PDB entry 3JC6 | electron microscopy, 3.70 A resolution | chains 2 and 5 of the 11 polymer chains in the assembly

== Chain 2 ==
Protein: DNA replication licensing factor MCM2
Source organism: Saccharomyces cerevisiae
Notes: EC 3.6.4.12
Reference sequence: P29469 (MCM2_YEAST); residues 1-868 here = UniProt positions 1-868
Chain sequence (868 residues; numbered 1 to 868; the number before each row is that of its first residue):
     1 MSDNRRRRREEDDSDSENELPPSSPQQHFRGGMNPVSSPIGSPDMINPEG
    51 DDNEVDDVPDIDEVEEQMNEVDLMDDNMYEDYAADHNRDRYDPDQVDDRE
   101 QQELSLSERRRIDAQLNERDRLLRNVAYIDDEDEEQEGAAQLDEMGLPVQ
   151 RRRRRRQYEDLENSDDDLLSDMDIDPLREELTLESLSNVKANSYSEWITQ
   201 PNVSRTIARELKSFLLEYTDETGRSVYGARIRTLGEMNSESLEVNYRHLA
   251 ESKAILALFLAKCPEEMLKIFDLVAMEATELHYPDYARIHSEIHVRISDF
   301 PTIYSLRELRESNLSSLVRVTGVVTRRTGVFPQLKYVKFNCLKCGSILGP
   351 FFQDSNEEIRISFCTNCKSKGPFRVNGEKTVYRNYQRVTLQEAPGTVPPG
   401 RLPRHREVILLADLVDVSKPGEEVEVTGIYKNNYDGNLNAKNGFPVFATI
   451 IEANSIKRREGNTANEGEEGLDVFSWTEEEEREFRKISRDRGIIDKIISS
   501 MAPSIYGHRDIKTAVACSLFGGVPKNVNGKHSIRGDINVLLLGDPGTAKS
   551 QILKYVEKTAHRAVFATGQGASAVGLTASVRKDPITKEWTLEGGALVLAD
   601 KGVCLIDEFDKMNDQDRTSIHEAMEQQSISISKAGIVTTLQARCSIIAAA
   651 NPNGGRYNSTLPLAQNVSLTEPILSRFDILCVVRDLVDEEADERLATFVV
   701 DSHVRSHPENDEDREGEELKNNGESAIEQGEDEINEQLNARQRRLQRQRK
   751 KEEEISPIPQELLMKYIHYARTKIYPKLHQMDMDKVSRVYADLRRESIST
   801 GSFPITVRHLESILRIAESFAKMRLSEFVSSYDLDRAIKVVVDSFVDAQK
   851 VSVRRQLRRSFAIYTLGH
Unresolved in the structure: 1-200, 343-347, 361-374, 461-868
UniProt features mapped onto this chain:
  - zinc finger: Cys341 to Cys367 (C4-type)
  - motif: Ser675 to Asp678 (Arginine finger)
  - binding site (ATP): Gly543 to Ser550
  - modified residue (Phosphoserine): Ser14, Ser16, Ser23, Ser164, Ser170
  - natural variant: Glu392 (E392K: In allele MCM2-1)
  - mutagenesis: Cys364 (C364Y/F/S/H: Loss of activity), Cys367 (C367Y/F/S/H: Loss of activity), Lys549 (K549A: Reduces MCM2-7 complex helicase activity. Abolishes MCM2-7 complex helicase activity; when associated with MCM5 A-422. Reduces MCM2-7 complex helicase activity; when associated with MCM3 A-415), Arg676 (R676A: Loss of MCM2-7 complex helicase activity)

== Chain 5 ==
Protein: Minichromosome maintenance protein 5
Source organism: Saccharomyces cerevisiae
Notes: EC 3.6.4.12
Reference sequence: P29496 (MCM5_YEAST); residues 1-775 here = UniProt positions 1-775
Chain sequence (775 residues; row label = number of the first residue in the row):
     1 MSFDRPEIYSAPVLQGESPNDDDNTEIIKSFKNFILEFRLDSQFIYRDQL
    51 RNNILVKNYSLTVNMEHLIGYNEDIYKKLSDEPSDIIPLFETAITQVAKR
   101 ISILSRAQSANNNDKDPENTSMDTDSLLLNSLPTFQLILNSNANQIPLRD
   151 LDSEHVSKIVRLSGIIISTSVLSSRATYLSIMCRNCRHTTSITINNFNSI
   201 TGNTVSLPRSCLSTIESESSMANESNIGDESTKKNCGPDPYIIIHESSKF
   251 IDQQFLKLQEIPELVPVGEMPRNLTMTCDRYLTNKVIPGTRVTIVGIYSI
   301 YNSKNGAGSGRSGGGNGGSGVAIRTPYIKILGIQSDVETSSIWNSVTMFT
   351 EEEEEEFLQLSRNPKLYEILTNSIAPSIFGNEDIKKAIVCLLMGGSKKIL
   401 PDGMRLRGDINVLLLGDPGTAKSQLLKFVEKVSPIAVYTSGKGSSAAGLT
   451 ASVQRDPMTREFYLEGGAMVLADGGVVCIDEFDKMRDEDRVAIHEAMEQQ
   501 TISIAKAGITTVLNSRTSVLAAANPIYGRYDDLKSPGDNIDFQTTILSRF
   551 DMIFIVKDDHNEERDISIANHVINIHTGNANAMQNQQEENGSEISIEKMK
   601 RYITYCRLKCAPRLSPQAAEKLSSNFVTIRKQLLINELESTERSSIPITI
   651 RQLEAIIRITESLAKLELSPIAQERHVDEAIRLFQASTMDAASQDPIGGL
   701 NQASGTSLSEIRRFEQELKRRLPIGWSTSYQTLRREFVDTHRFSQLALDK
   751 ALYALEKHETIQLRHQGQNIYRSGV
Unresolved in the structure: 1-20, 107-129, 198-203, 212-234, 306-319, 341-775
Disulfides: Cys186-Cys211
UniProt features mapped onto this chain:
  - motif: Ser548 to Asp551 (Arginine finger)
  - binding site (ATP): Gly416 to Ser423
  - mutagenesis: Lys422 (K422A: Loss of MCM2-7 complex helicase activity)

== How chain 2 and chain 5 interact ==
Residue-residue contacts (30; chain 2 residue first):
  Arg327(2) with Glu269(5), salt bridge; Arg272(5)
  Val330(2) with Asp152(5); Arg272(5)
  Phe331(2) with Ile323(5), hydrophobic; Arg324(5); Thr325(5)
  Pro332(2) with Ile300(5), hydrophobic; Arg324(5)
  Gln333(2) with Val321(5), hydrogen bond (side chain-backbone); Ala322(5), hydrogen bond (side chain-backbone); Ile323(5)
  Leu334(2) with Ala322(5), hydrophobic; Arg324(5)
  Asn356(2) with Val321(5)
  Glu357(2) with Val321(5)
  Val375(2) with Arg324(5)
  Glu378(2) with Glu82(5); Asp85(5)
  Lys379(2) with Asp81(5), salt bridge; Glu82(5), salt bridge
  Tyr382(2) with Ser153(5), hydrogen bond (backbone-side chain); Val156(5), hydrophobic
  Arg383(2) with Ser153(5)
  Asn384(2) with Asp152(5), hydrogen bond
  Tyr385(2) with Ile323(5), hydrophobic
  Arg387(2) with Gly320(5), hydrogen bond (side chain-backbone); Ile323(5)
  Asp416(2) with Arg149(5), salt bridge
  Lys419(2) with Glu269(5)
Interface residues without a listed pair, chain 2 (22 interface residues in all): Glu358, Val415, Ser418, Pro420
Interface residues without a listed pair, chain 5 (19 interface residues in all): Glu154, Lys158, Pro326

== Summary ==
Chain 2 and chain 5 form an interface of 22 and 19 residues respectively, with 5 hydrogen bonds and 4 salt
bridges. Polar pairs include Arg327(2)-Glu269(5), Lys379(2)-Asp81(5) and Lys379(2)-Glu82(5).
Here chain 2 is DNA replication licensing factor MCM2 and chain 5 is Minichromosome maintenance protein 5,
both from Saccharomyces cerevisiae. Entry 3JC6 (Structure of the eukaryotic replicative CMG helicase and
pumpjack motion) was determined by electron microscopy, deposited together with 3JC5 and 3JC7.
